4R7Z - chains E and L of the 16 polymer chains in the assembly; structure by X-ray diffraction, 3.80 A resolution.

[Chain E (and L)]
Protein: Cell division control protein 21
Source organism: Pyrococcus furiosus
Notes: fragment: AAA+ domain of PfMCM (UNP 263-361/729-966); chain L of this document is another copy of the same molecule, construct and numbering; everything in this record applies to it too
UniProt: Q8U3I4 (Q8U3I4_PYRFU); numbering as in UniProt; present here: 262-352, 753-966
Sequence (338 residues; numbered 262 to 966; 367 numbers in that range are skipped by the numbering (no residue carries them; nothing is unmodelled there); the number before each row is that of its first residue; X marks 33 residues of unknown identity (built as UNK)):
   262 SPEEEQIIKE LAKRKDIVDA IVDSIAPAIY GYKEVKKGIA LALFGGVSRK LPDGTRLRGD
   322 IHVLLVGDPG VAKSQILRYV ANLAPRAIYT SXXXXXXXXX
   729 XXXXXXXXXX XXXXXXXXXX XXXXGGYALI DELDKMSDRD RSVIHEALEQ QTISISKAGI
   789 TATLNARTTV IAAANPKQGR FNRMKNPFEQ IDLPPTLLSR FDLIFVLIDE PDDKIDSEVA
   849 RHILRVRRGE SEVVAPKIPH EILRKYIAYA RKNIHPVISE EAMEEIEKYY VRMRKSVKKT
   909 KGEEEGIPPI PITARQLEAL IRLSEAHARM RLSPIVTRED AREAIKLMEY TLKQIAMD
Unresolved in the structure: 262, 747-752, 905-918, 966
Bound ions: Mg2+: Ser335 (together with ADP)
Residues lining bound ligands: ADP (adenosine-5'-diphosphate): Ile290, Tyr291, Tyr293, Asp329, Pro330, Gly331, Val332, Ala333, Lys334, Ser335, Gln336, Asn803, Val847, Ile851

[Chain E / chain L interface]
Pairs across the interface (2):
  Lys785(E) - Lys785(L)
  Leu792(E) - Leu792(L)  hydrophobic
Interface residues without a listed pair, chain E (8 interface residues in all): Ile788, Thr789, Ala790, Thr791, Asn793, Arg795
Interface residues without a listed pair, chain L (9 interface residues in all): Asp768, Gly787, Ile788, Thr789, Ala790, Thr791, Asn793

[Summary]
8 residues of chain E face 9 of chain L across their interface. Ligands of chain E: ADP.
Chain E and chain L are both Cell division control protein 21 (Pyrococcus furiosus); the structure, PfMCM-AAA
double-octamer, was determined by X-ray diffraction (same publication as 4R7Y).
